3J96 - chains J and M of the 13 polymer chains in the assembly; structure by electron microscopy, 7.60 A resolution (low resolution: residue-level contacts below are approximate; hydrogen-bond / salt-bridge calls are withheld).

[Chain J]
Molecule: Alpha-soluble NSF attachment protein
Source organism: Rattus norvegicus
UniProtKB: P54921 (SNAA_RAT); numbering as in UniProt (aligned over 1-295)
Chain sequence (297 residues; each row starts with the number of its first residue; numbers below 1 keep their minus sign (Gly-1 is residue -1)):
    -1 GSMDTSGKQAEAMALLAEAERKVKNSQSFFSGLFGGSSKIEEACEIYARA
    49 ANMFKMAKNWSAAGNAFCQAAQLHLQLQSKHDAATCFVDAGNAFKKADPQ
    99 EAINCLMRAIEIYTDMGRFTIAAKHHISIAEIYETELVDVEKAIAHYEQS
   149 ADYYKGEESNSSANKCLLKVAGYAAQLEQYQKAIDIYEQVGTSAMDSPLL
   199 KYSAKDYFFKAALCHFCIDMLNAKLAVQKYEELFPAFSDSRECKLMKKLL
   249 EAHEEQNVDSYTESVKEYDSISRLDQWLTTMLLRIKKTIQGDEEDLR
Unresolved in the structure: -1 to 7, 294-295
Construct notes: expression tag (-1 to 0)
What the authors report for this chain:
  - mutagenesis - D217A/E249K/E252K/E253K: decreased catalytic activity on SNARE complex disassembly
  - mutagenesis - K122E/K163E: abolished catalytic activity
  - mutagenesis - K203E/R239E: decreased catalytic activity

[Chain M]
Molecule: Synaptosomal-associated protein 25
Source organism: Rattus norvegicus
Chain sequence (188 residues; each row starts with the number of its first residue):
    17 RADQLADESLESTRRMLQLVEESKDAGIRTLVMLDEQGEQLDRVEEGMNH
    67 INQDMKEAEKNLKDLGKFCGLCVCPCNKLKSSDAYKKAWGNNQDGVVASQ
   117 PARVVDEREQMAISGGFIRRVTNDARENEMDENLEQVSGIIGNLRHMALD
   167 MGNEIDTQNRQIDRIMEKADSNKTRIDEANQRATKMLG
Unresolved in the structure: 84-140

[Chain J / chain M interface]
Contacting residue pairs (23):
  Thr118(J) - Arg59(M)
  Lys122(J) - Gln56(M)
  Ser159(J) - Val48(M)
  Ser159(J) - Glu52(M)
  Ser160(J) - Glu52(M)
  Leu197(J) - Ile44(M)
  Leu197(J) - Asp166(M)
  Leu198(J) - Ile44(M)
  Leu198(J) - Val48(M)
  Tyr200(J) - Lys40(M)
  Tyr200(J) - Ile44(M)
  Tyr200(J) - Asn159(M)
  Tyr200(J) - His162(M)
  Tyr200(J) - Met163(M)
  Ser201(J) - Ile44(M)
  Phe235(J) - Glu151(M)
  Phe235(J) - Gln152(M)
  Phe235(J) - Gly155(M)
  Ser236(J) - Glu37(M)
  Arg239(J) - Glu37(M)
  Ile269(J) - Gln34(M)
  Ser270(J) - Gln34(M)
  Arg271(J) - Gln34(M)
Interface residues without a listed pair, chain J (17 interface residues in all): Pro196, Ser238, Ser268
Interface residues without a listed pair, chain M (19 interface residues in all): Leu47, Met49, Asp51, Ile156

[Summary]
17 residues of chain J face 19 of chain M across their interface. The paper reports that
D217A/E249K/E252K/E253K of chain J reduce catalytic activity on SNARE complex disassembly; K122E/K163E of
chain J abolish catalytic activity.
Chain J is Alpha-soluble NSF attachment protein and chain M is Synaptosomal-associated protein 25, both from
Rattus norvegicus; the structure, Structure of 20S supercomplex, was determined by electron microscopy (same
publication as 3J94, 3J95, 3J97, 3J98 and 3J99).
